Entry 4RLV (X-ray diffraction, 3.49 A resolution); this record covers chain A.

# Chain A
Molecule: Ankyrin-1, Ankyrin-2
From: Mus musculus
UniProt: chimeric construct of D3YTV8, Q01484: residues 1577-1624 from D3YTV8 (D3YTV8_MOUSE) positions 1548-1595 (UniProt number = residue number - 29); residues 2028-2873 from Q01484 positions 28-873 (UniProt number = residue number - 2000)
Amino-acid sequence (910 residues; row label = number of the first residue in the row; note: 393 numbers in that range are skipped by the numbering (no residue carries them; nothing is unmodelled there)):
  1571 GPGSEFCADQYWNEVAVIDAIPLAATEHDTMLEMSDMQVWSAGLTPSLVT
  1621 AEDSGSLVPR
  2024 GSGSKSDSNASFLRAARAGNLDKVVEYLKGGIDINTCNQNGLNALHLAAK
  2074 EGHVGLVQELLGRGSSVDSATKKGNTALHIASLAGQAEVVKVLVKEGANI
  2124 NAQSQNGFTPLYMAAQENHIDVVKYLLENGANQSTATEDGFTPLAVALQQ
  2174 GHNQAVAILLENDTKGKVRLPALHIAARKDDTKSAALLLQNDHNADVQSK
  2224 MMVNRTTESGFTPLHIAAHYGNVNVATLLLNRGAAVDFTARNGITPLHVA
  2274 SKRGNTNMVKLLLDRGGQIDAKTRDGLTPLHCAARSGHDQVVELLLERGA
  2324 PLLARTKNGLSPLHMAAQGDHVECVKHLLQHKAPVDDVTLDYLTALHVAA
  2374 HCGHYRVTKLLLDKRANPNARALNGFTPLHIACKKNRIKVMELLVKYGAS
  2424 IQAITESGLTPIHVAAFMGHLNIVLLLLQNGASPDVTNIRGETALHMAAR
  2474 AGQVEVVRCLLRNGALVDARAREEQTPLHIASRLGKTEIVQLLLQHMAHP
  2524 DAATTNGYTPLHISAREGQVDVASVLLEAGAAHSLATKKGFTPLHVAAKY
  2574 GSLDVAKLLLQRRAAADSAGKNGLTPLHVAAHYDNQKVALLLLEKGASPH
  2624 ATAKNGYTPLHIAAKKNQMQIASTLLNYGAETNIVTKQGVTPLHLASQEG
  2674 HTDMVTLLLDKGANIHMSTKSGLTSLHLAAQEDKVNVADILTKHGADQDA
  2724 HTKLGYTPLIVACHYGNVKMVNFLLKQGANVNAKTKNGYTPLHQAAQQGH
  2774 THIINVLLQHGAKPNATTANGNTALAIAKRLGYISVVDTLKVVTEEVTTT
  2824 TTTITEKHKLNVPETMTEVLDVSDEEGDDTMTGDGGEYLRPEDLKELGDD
Disordered / not traced: 1571-1583, 2024-2025, 2817-2873
Differences from the reference sequence: expression tag (1571-1576); linker (1625-1630, 2024-2027)
Modified residues: Mse-1601, Mse-1604, Mse-1607, Mse-2136, Mse-2224, Mse-2225, Mse-2281, Mse-2338, Mse-2414, Mse-2441, Mse-2470, Mse-2520, Mse-2642, Mse-2677, Mse-2690, Mse-2743 (selenomethionine; parent Met); Mse-2839, Mse-2854 (selenomethionine)
UniProt features mapped onto this chain:
  - modified residue: Ser-2031 (Phosphoserine), Ser-2034 (Phosphoserine), Tyr-2378 (Phosphotyrosine), Tyr-2531 (Phosphotyrosine), Ser-2846 (Phosphoserine), Thr-2853 (Phosphothreonine)
From the paper describing this entry:
  - mutagenesis - T2094A, N2098E: decreased binding to Nav1.2ABD

# Summary
The paper reports that T2094A and N2098E reduce binding to Nav1.2ABD.
Chain A is Ankyrin-1, Ankyrin-2 (Mus musculus); the structure, Crystal Structure of AnkB 24 Ankyrin Repeats in
Complex with AnkR Autoinhibition Segment, was determined by X-ray diffraction, deposited together with 4RLY.
